PDB entry 9FB0 | electron microscopy, 3.00 A resolution | chains C and S of the 7 polymer chains in the assembly

[Chain C]
Protein: Large T antigen
From: Betapolyomavirus macacae
Notes: EC 3.6.4.-
UniProt: P03070 (LT_SV40); residues 266-627 here = UniProt positions 266-627
Chain sequence (362 residues; numbered 266 to 627; the number before each row is that of its first residue):
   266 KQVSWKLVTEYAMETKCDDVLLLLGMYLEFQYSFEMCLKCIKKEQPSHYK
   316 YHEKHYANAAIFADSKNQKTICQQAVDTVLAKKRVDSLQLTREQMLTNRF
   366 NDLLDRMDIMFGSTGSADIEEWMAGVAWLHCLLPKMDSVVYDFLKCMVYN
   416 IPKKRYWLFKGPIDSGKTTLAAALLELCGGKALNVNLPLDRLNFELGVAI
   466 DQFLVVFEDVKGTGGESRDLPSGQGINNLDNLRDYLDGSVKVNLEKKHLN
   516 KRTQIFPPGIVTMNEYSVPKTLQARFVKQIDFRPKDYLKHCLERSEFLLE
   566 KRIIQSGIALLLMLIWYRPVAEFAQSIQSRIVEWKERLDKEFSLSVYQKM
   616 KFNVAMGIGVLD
Ligand contacts:
  - ATP (adenosine-5'-triphosphate), molecule 1: Trp393, Leu397, Pro427, Ile428, Asp429, Ser430, Gly431, Lys432, Thr433, Thr434, Asn529, Arg548, Pro549, Lys550, Leu553, Lys554, Leu557, Leu564
  - ATP, molecule 2: Lys418, Asp502, Arg540
Curated features (UniProtKB/Swiss-Prot):
  - binding site (Zn(2+)): Cys302, Cys305, His313, His317
  - binding site (ATP): Gly426 to Thr433

[Chain S]
Molecule: Chains: S
Sequence (8 nucleotides; numbered 1 to 8; the number before each row is that of its first residue):
     1 TTTTTTTT

[How chain C and chain S interact]
Contacting residue pairs (8):
  Arg456(C) - DT5(S)  salt bridge to the phosphate
  Arg456(C) - DT6(S)  base contact
  Phe459(C) - DT4(S)  phosphate contact
  Lys511(C) - DT4(S)  phosphate contact
  Lys512(C) - DT4(S)  phosphate contact
  Lys512(C) - DT5(S)  salt bridge to the phosphate
  His513(C) - DT3(S)  hydrogen bond to the base
  His513(C) - DT4(S)  hydrogen bond to the phosphate
Other interface residues (no listed pair), chain C (9 interface residues in all): Pro453, Asp455, Glu510, Leu514
Other interface residues (no listed pair), chain S (7 interface residues in all): DT2, DT7, DT8

[Summary]
The interface between chain C and chain S involves 9 residues on one side and 7 on the other, with 2 hydrogen
bonds and 2 salt bridges. Polar pairs include His513(C)-DT3(S), His513(C)-DT4(S) and Arg456(C)-DT5(S). Chain C
binds ATP.
Chain C is Large T antigen (Betapolyomavirus macacae) and chain S is Chains: S; the structure, Active SV40
LTAg complex with DNA (3D variability component_002, frame_019), was determined by electron microscopy (same
publication as 9EVH, 9EVP, 9F3T, 9F3U, 9F5I, 9F73 and 14 further entries).
